Entry 7TIB (electron microscopy, 3.40 A resolution); this record covers chains D and E of the 10 polymer chains in the assembly.

# Chain D
Name: Replication factor C subunit 2
Source organism: Saccharomyces cerevisiae
UniProt: P40348 (RFC2_YEAST); numbering as in UniProt (aligned over 1-353)
Sequence (353 residues; row label = number of the first residue in the row):
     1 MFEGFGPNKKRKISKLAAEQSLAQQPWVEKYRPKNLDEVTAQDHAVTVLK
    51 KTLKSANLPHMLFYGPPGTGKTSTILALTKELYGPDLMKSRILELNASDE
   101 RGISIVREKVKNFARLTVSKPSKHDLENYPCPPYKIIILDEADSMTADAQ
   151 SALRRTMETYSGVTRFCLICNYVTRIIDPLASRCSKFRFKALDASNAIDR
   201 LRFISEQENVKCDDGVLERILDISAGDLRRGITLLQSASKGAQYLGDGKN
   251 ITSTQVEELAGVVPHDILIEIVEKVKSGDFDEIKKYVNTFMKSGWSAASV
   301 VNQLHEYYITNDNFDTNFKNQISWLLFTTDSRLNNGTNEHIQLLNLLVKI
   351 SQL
Disordered / not traced: 1-13
Ion coordination: Mg2+: Thr72 (together with ATP-gamma-S)
Ligand contacts:
  - ATP-gamma-S (AGS; phosphothiophosphoric acid-adenylate ester), molecule 1: Trp27, Val28, Tyr31, Arg32, Pro33, Glu38, Val39, Thr40, Gln42, Pro66, Pro67, Gly68, Thr69, Gly70, Lys71, Thr72, Ser73, Glu141, Asn171, Leu192, Arg200, Leu228, Arg229, Ile232
  - ATP-gamma-S (AGS), molecule 2: Arg154, Glu158, Pro179, Ser182, Arg183
UniProt features mapped onto this chain:
  - binding site (ATP): Val28, Arg32, Gly65 to Ser73, Asn171, Arg229
  - modified residue: Met1 (N-acetylmethionine)

# Chain E
Name: Replication factor C subunit 5
Source organism: Saccharomyces cerevisiae
UniProt: P38251 (RFC5_YEAST); numbering as in UniProt (aligned over 1-354)
Sequence (354 residues; each row starts with the number of its first residue):
     1 MSLWVDKYRPKSLNALSHNEELTNFLKSLSDQPRDLPHLLLYGPNGTGKK
    51 TRCMALLESIFGPGVYRLKIDVRQFVTASNRKLELNVVSSPYHLEITPSD
   101 MGNNDRIVIQELLKEVAQMEQVDFQDSKDGLAHRYKCVIINEANSLTKDA
   151 QAALRRTMEKYSKNIRLIMVCDSMSPIIAPIKSRCLLIRCPAPSDSEIST
   201 ILSDVVTNERIQLETKDILKRIAQASNGNLRVSLLMLESMALNNELALKS
   251 SSPIIKPDWIIVIHKLTRKIVKERSVNSLIECRAVLYDLLAHCIPANIIL
   301 KELTFSLLDVETLNTTNKSSIIEYSSVFDERLSLGNKAIFHLEGFIAKVM
   351 CCLD
Disordered / not traced: 1-3, 126-132, 354
Ligand contacts:
  - ADP (adenosine-5'-diphosphate): Val5, Asp6, Tyr8, Arg9, Pro10, Leu16, Ser17, His18, Asn45, Gly46, Thr47, Gly48, Lys49, Lys50, Thr51, Arg52, Ile201, Leu230, Arg231, Leu234
  - ATP-gamma-S (AGS; phosphothiophosphoric acid-adenylate ester): Arg155, Glu159, Pro180, Arg184
UniProt features mapped onto this chain:
  - binding site (ATP): Val5, Ser17, Gly43 to Thr51, Arg231

# Chain D / chain E interface
Contacting residue pairs (95):
  Ser21(D) - Lys163(E)  hydrogen bond
  Gln24(D) - Arg34(E)  hydrogen bond
  Gln25(D) - Asp35(E)
  Gln25(D) - Ser162(E)
  Gln25(D) - Lys163(E)
  Pro26(D) - Asp35(E)
  Pro26(D) - Leu36(E)
  Pro26(D) - Pro37(E)  hydrophobic
  Pro26(D) - Arg166(E)
  Trp27(D) - Asp35(E)
  Glu29(D) - Glu159(E)
  Glu29(D) - Ser162(E)
  Arg32(D) - Glu159(E)  salt bridge
  Pro67(D) - Pro180(E)  hydrophobic
  Thr72(D) - Arg156(E)
  Asn96(D) - Arg156(E)  hydrogen bond
  Ala97(D) - Ala152(E)
  Ala97(D) - Ala153(E)
  Ser98(D) - Gln110(E)
  Ser98(D) - Lys114(E)
  Ser98(D) - Ala153(E)
  Ser98(D) - Thr157(E)
  Asp99(D) - Arg106(E)
  Asp99(D) - Lys114(E)  salt bridge
  Glu100(D) - Gln110(E)  hydrogen bond
  Asp140(D) - Arg156(E)  salt bridge
  Glu141(D) - Arg155(E)
  Glu141(D) - Arg156(E)
  Ser144(D) - Ala152(E)
  Asn171(D) - Arg155(E)  hydrogen bond
  Asn171(D) - Pro180(E)
  Asp227(D) - Ser183(E)
  Arg229(D) - Glu159(E)  salt bridge
  Arg229(D) - Ser183(E)  hydrogen bond
  Arg229(D) - Arg184(E)
  Thr233(D) - Leu186(E)
  Gln236(D) - Asp35(E)
  Gln236(D) - Pro37(E)
  Ser237(D) - Phe25(E)
  Ser237(D) - Leu186(E)
  Lys240(D) - Ser28(E)
  Lys240(D) - Asp35(E)  hydrogen bond (side chain-backbone)
  Gly241(D) - Ser28(E)
  Tyr244(D) - Lys27(E)
  Tyr244(D) - Ser28(E)
  Tyr244(D) - Asp31(E)
  Leu259(D) - Leu187(E)
  Gly261(D) - Tyr42(E)
  Phe280(D) - Leu308(E)  hydrophobic
  Phe280(D) - Thr315(E)
  Phe280(D) - Lys318(E)
  Phe280(D) - Ser319(E)
  Asp281(D) - Lys318(E)  salt bridge
  Lys284(D) - Leu308(E)
  Lys284(D) - Asp309(E)  salt bridge
  Asn288(D) - Asn227(E)
  Met291(D) - Pro44(E)
  Lys292(D) - Pro44(E)
  Lys292(D) - Pro191(E)
  Lys292(D) - Ala192(E)  hydrogen bond (backbone-backbone)
  Ser293(D) - Arg189(E)  hydrogen bond
  Ser293(D) - Pro191(E)
  Gly294(D) - Arg189(E)  hydrogen bond (backbone-side chain)
  Gly294(D) - Pro191(E)
  Trp295(D) - Arg189(E)
  Ser296(D) - Met174(E)
  Arg332(D) - Ser326(E)  hydrogen bond
  Arg332(D) - Val327(E)
  Arg332(D) - Glu330(E)
  Leu333(D) - Ser175(E)
  Asn335(D) - Glu330(E)  hydrogen bond
  Asn335(D) - Ser333(E)  hydrogen bond (backbone-side chain)
  Gly336(D) - Ser175(E)
  Gly336(D) - Pro176(E)
  Thr337(D) - Ser175(E)  hydrogen bond (backbone-side chain)
  Thr337(D) - Asp329(E)
  Thr337(D) - Glu330(E)
  Asn338(D) - Lys301(E)
  Asn338(D) - Asp329(E)
  Glu339(D) - Met174(E)
  Glu339(D) - Ser175(E)  hydrogen bond
  His340(D) - Lys301(E)
  His340(D) - Phe305(E)
  Ile341(D) - Lys301(E)
  Ile341(D) - Ser325(E)
  Ile341(D) - Ser326(E)
  Ile341(D) - Asp329(E)
  Gln342(D) - Ser326(E)  hydrogen bond (side chain-backbone)
  Leu344(D) - Phe305(E)  hydrophobic
  Leu344(D) - Leu308(E)  hydrophobic
  Leu344(D) - Ile322(E)  hydrophobic
  Asn345(D) - Ile322(E)
  Asn345(D) - Glu323(E)
  Asn345(D) - Ser326(E)  hydrogen bond
  Gln352(D) - Thr315(E)
Also at the interface, not in a pair above, chain D (60 interface residues in all): Ala23, Leu76, Glu94, Asp143, Arg230, Glu258, Ser331, Val348, Lys349
Also at the interface, not in a pair above, chain E (57 interface residues in all): Asn24, Leu29, Met158, Lys160, Ser173, Ala179, Gly228, Leu334

# Overview
60 residues of chain D face 57 of chain E across their interface, with 17 hydrogen bonds and 6 salt bridges.
Polar pairs include Arg32(D)-Glu159(E), Asp99(D)-Lys114(E) and Asp140(D)-Arg156(E). One ATP-gamma-S molecule
is bound between chain D and chain E. Chain D binds ATP-gamma-S.
Chain D is Replication factor C subunit 2 and chain E is Replication factor C subunit 5, both from
Saccharomyces cerevisiae; the structure, Structure of the yeast clamp loader (Replication Factor C RFC) bound
to the open sliding clamp ..., was determined by electron microscopy (same publication as 7THJ, 7THV, 7TI8,
7TIC, 7TID and 7TKU).
